PDB entry 7A6Y | X-ray diffraction, 2.50 A resolution | chains A and J of the 4 polymer chains in the assembly

Chain A:
Protein: 14-3-3 protein gamma
Organism: Homo sapiens
UniProtKB: P61981 (1433G_HUMAN); numbering as in UniProt (aligned over 1-234)
Amino-acid sequence (236 residues; numbered -1 to 234; the number before each row is that of its first residue; numbers below 1 keep their minus sign (Gly-1 is residue -1)):
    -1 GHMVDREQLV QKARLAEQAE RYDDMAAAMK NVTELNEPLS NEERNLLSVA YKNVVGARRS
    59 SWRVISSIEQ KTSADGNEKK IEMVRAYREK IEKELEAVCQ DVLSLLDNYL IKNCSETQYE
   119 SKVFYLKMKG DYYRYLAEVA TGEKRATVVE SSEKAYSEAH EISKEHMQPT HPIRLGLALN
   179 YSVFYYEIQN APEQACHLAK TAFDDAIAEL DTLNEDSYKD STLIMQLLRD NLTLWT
Disordered / not traced: -1 to 1, 71-73, 212-215
Sequence notes: expression tag (-1 to 0)
Curated features (UniProtKB/Swiss-Prot):
  - site (Interaction with phosphoserine on interacting protein): Arg57, Arg132
  - modified residue: Met1 (N-acetylmethionine), Val2 (N-acetylvaline), Ser71 (Phosphoserine), Tyr133 (Phosphotyrosine), Thr145 (Phosphothreonine), Ser215 (Phosphoserine), Thr234 (Phosphothreonine)
  - natural variant: Glu15 (E15A: In DEE56; uncertain significance), Lys50 (K50Q: Found in an individual with autism; uncertain significance), Asp129 (D129E: In DEE56), Arg132 (R132C: In DEE56), Tyr133 (Y133S: Found in an individual with neurodevelopmental disorder)
Residues lining bound ligands: fusicoccin (FSC): Glu15, Glu40, Asn43, Leu44, Ser46, Val47, Lys50, Phe122, Lys125, Met126, Pro170, Ile171, Gly174, Lys217, Asp218, Leu221, Ile222
Reported in the primary citation:
  - binding site for fusicoccin: Asn43, Lys125, Asp218

Chain J:
Protein: DAPK2 C-terminal peptide
Amino-acid sequence (7 residues; row label = number of the first residue in the row):
   364 RRRSSTS
Disordered / not traced: 364
Modified positions: Thr369 (phosphothreonine; TPO)

How chain A and chain J interact:
Contacting residue pairs - 19 pairs, chain A then chain J:
  Arg57(A) with Thr369(J)
  Lys125(A) with Ser370(J), hydrogen bond (side chain-backbone)
  Arg132(A) with Thr369(J)
  Tyr133(A) with Thr369(J)
  Leu177(A) with Ser368(J); Thr369(J); Ser370(J)
  Asn178(A) with Thr369(J); Ser370(J), hydrogen bond (side chain-backbone)
  Val181(A) with Ser367(J); Ser368(J); Thr369(J)
  Glu185(A) with Ser367(J), hydrogen bond
  Leu225(A) with Ser368(J); Ser370(J)
  Asn229(A) with Ser367(J); Ser368(J), hydrogen bond (side chain-backbone)
  Leu232(A) with Arg365(J)
  Trp233(A) with Ser367(J), hydrogen bond
Other interface residues (no listed pair), chain A (16 interface residues in all): Lys50, Gly174, Tyr184, Ile222
Other interface residues (no listed pair), chain J (6 interface residues in all): Arg366

Overview:
16 residues of chain A face 6 of chain J across their interface, with 5 hydrogen bonds. Polar pairs include
Lys125(A)-Ser370(J), Asn178(A)-Ser370(J) and Glu185(A)-Ser367(J). Bound to chain A: fusicoccin. The paper
reports a binding site for fusicoccin at Asn43(A), Lys125(A) and Asp218(A).
Chain A is 14-3-3 protein gamma (Homo sapiens) and chain J is DAPK2 C-terminal peptide; the structure,
Structure of 14-3-3 gamma in complex with DAPK2 peptide stabilized by FC-A, was determined by X-ray
diffraction (same publication as 7A6R).
